PDB entry 6HVR | X-ray diffraction, 2.70 A resolution | chains V and W of the 28 polymer chains in the assembly

[Chain V]
Protein: Proteasome subunit beta type-10, Proteasome subunit beta type-2
From: Homo sapiens
Notes: EC 3.4.25.1; engineered mutation(s): Chimera: 1-53 Homo sapiens,Chimera: 1-53 Homo sapiens
UniProtKB: chimeric construct of P40306, P25043: residues 1-53 from P40306 (PSB10_HUMAN) positions 40-92 (UniProt number = residue number + 39); residues 54-226 from P25043 positions 83-255 (UniProt number = residue number + 29)
Chain sequence (226 residues; row label = number of the first residue in the row):
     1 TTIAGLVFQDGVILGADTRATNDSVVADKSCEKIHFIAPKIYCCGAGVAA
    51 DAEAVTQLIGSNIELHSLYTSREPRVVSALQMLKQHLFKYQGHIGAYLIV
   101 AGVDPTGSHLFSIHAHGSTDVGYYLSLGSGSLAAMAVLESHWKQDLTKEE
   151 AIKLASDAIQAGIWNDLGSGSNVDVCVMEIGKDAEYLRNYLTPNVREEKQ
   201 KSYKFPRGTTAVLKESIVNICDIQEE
Unresolved in the structure: 224-226
UniProt features mapped onto this chain:
  - active site: Thr1 (Nucleophile)
Glycans and other covalent adducts: compound GRW linked to Thr1
Bound ions: Mg2+: Ile163, Asp166, Ser169 (shared with 1 residue of chain L)
Small-molecule neighbours: GRW ((2S)-N-[(2S,3R)-1-[[(2S)-1-[4-(aminomethyl)phenyl]-4-methylsulfonyl-butan-2-yl]amino]-3-oxidanyl-1-oxidanylidene-butan-2-yl]-2-[[(2R)-2-azido-3-phenyl-propanoyl]amino]-4-methyl-pentanamide): Arg19, Ala20, Thr21, Asn22, Ala27, Cys31, Glu32, Lys33, His35, Gly45, Ala46, Gly47, Val48, Ala49, Glu53, Gly128, Ser129
What the authors report for this chain:
  - specificity-determining residues: Val48 (proposed by the authors, not directly observed)

[Chain W]
Protein: Proteasome subunit beta type-3
From: Saccharomyces cerevisiae S288C
Notes: EC 3.4.25.1
UniProtKB: P25451 (PSB3_YEAST); residues 0-204 here correspond to UniProt positions 1-205 (UniProt number = residue number + 1)
Chain sequence (205 residues; numbered 0 to 204; the number before each row is that of its first residue; numbering starts at 0):
     0 MSDPSSINGGIVVAMTGKDCVAIACDLRLGSQSLGVSNKFEKIFHYGHVF
    50 LGITGLATDVTTLNEMFRYKTNLYKLKEERAIEPETFTQLVSSSLYERRF
   100 GPYFVGPVVAGINSKSGKPFIAGFDLIGCIDEAKDFIVSGTASDQLFGMC
   150 ESLYEPNLEPEDLFETISQALLNAADRDALSGWGAVVYIIKKDEVVKRYL
   200 KMRQD
Unresolved in the structure: 0
UniProt features mapped onto this chain:
  - modified residue: Ser30 (Phosphoserine)
  - cross-link: Lys69 (Glycyl lysine isopeptide (Lys-Gly) (interchain with G-Cter in ubiquitin))
Bound ions: Mg2+ site 1: Asp177, Ser180; Mg2+ site 2: Asp204 (shared with 3 residues of chain K)
Small-molecule neighbours: GRW ((2S)-N-[(2S,3R)-1-[[(2S)-1-[4-(aminomethyl)phenyl]-4-methylsulfonyl-butan-2-yl]amino]-3-oxidanyl-1-oxidanylidene-butan-2-yl]-2-[[(2R)-2-azido-3-phenyl-propanoyl]amino]-4-methyl-pentanamide): Arg98, Asp124, Leu125, Ile126, Cys128

[Chain V / chain W interface]
Residue-residue contacts (58):
  Val25(V) - Asp143(W)
  Val26(V) - Phe146(W)
  Ala27(V) - Asp130(W)
  Asp28(V) - Asp130(W)
  Lys29(V) - Glu150(W)  salt bridge
  Val48(V) - Ile126(W)  hydrophobic
  Ala49(V) - Cys128(W)  hydrophobic
  Ala50(V) - Tyr95(W)
  Ala50(V) - Ile126(W)  hydrophobic
  Ala50(V) - Cys128(W)
  Asp51(V) - Tyr95(W)  hydrogen bond
  Asp51(V) - Arg98(W)  salt bridge
  Ala54(V) - Tyr95(W)
  Tyr90(V) - Phe99(W)  hydrophobic
  His93(V) - Arg98(W)  hydrogen bond (backbone-side chain)
  His93(V) - Phe99(W)
  Ile94(V) - Phe99(W)  hydrophobic
  Arg196(V) - Glu150(W)  salt bridge
  Lys199(V) - Glu150(W)
  Lys199(V) - Ser151(W)
  Lys199(V) - Tyr153(W)  hydrogen bond (side chain-backbone)
  Ser202(V) - Glu154(W)  hydrogen bond
  Tyr203(V) - Ser151(W)
  Tyr203(V) - Leu152(W)  hydrophobic
  Lys204(V) - Glu154(W)
  Lys204(V) - Asp161(W)
  Phe205(V) - Leu152(W)  hydrophobic
  Phe205(V) - Gln168(W)
  Arg207(V) - Glu160(W)  salt bridge
  Arg207(V) - Asp161(W)  salt bridge
  Gly208(V) - Glu164(W)  hydrogen bond (backbone-side chain)
  Thr209(V) - Glu164(W)
  Thr210(V) - Glu164(W)  hydrogen bond
  Thr210(V) - Ser167(W)
  Thr210(V) - Gln168(W)  hydrogen bond
  Thr210(V) - Leu199(W)
  Ala211(V) - Leu199(W)
  Ala211(V) - Lys200(W)  hydrogen bond (backbone-backbone)
  Val212(V) - Phe163(W)  hydrophobic
  Val212(V) - Tyr198(W)
  Leu213(V) - Tyr198(W)  hydrogen bond (backbone-backbone)
  Leu213(V) - Leu199(W)
  Leu213(V) - Lys200(W)
  Lys214(V) - Arg197(W)
  Lys214(V) - Tyr198(W)  hydrogen bond (backbone-backbone)
  Glu215(V) - Lys196(W)
  Glu215(V) - Arg197(W)  salt bridge
  Ser216(V) - Val195(W)
  Ser216(V) - Lys196(W)  hydrogen bond (backbone-backbone)
  Ile217(V) - Val194(W)
  Val218(V) - His44(W)
  Val218(V) - Tyr187(W)  hydrophobic
  Val218(V) - Val194(W)  hydrogen bond (backbone-backbone)
  Val218(V) - Lys196(W)
  Ile220(V) - Gly46(W)
  Ile220(V) - Phe49(W)  hydrophobic
  Ile220(V) - Val194(W)  hydrophobic
  Asp222(V) - Lys74(W)  salt bridge
Interface residues without a listed pair, chain V (35 interface residues in all): Pro206, Asn219
Interface residues without a listed pair, chain W (38 interface residues in all): His47, Asp124, Glu131, Leu157, Glu158, Thr165, Leu171

[Summary]
35 residues of chain V and 38 residues of chain W are in contact, with 12 hydrogen bonds and 7 salt bridges.
Among the polar pairs are Lys29(V)-Glu150(W), Asp51(V)-Arg98(W) and Arg196(V)-Glu150(W). Bound to chain W:
compound GRW. Covalently linked compound GRW: at Thr1(V). The paper reports the specificity determinant
Val48(V).
Chain V is Proteasome subunit beta type-10, Proteasome subunit beta type-2 (Homo sapiens) and chain W is
Proteasome subunit beta type-3 (Saccharomyces cerevisiae S288C); the structure, Yeast 20S proteasome with
human beta2i (1-53) in complex with 16, was determined by X-ray diffraction (same publication as 6HTB, 6HTC,
6HTD, 6HTP, 6HTR, 6HUB and 30 further entries).
